Entry 7UZK (electron microscopy, 3.00 A resolution); this record covers chains E and T of the 19 polymer chains in the assembly.

== Chain E ==
Molecule: V-type proton ATPase subunit B, brain isoform
Source organism: Rattus norvegicus
UniProt: P62815 (VATB2_RAT); residues 1-511 here = UniProt positions 1-511
Amino-acid sequence (511 residues; row label = number of the first residue in the row):
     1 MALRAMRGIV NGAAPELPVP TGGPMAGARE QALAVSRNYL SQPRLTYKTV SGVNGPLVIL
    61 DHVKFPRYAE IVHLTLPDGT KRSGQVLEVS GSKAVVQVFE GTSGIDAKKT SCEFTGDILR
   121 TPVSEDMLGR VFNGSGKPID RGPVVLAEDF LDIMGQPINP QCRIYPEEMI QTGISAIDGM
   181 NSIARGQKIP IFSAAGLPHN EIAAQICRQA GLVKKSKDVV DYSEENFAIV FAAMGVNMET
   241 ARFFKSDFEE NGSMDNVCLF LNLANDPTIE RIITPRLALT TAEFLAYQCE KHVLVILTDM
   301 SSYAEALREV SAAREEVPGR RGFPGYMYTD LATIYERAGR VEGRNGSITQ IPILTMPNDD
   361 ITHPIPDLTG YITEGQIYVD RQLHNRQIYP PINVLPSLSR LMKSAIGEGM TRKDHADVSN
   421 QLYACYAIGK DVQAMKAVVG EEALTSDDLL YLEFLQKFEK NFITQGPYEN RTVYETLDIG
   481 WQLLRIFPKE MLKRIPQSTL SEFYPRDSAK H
Unresolved in the structure: 1-37, 217-223, 509-511
Swiss-Prot annotation at these positions:
  - binding site (ATP): Arg400

== Chain T ==
Molecule: Nuclear receptor coactivator 7B
Source organism: Rattus norvegicus
Amino-acid sequence (221 residues; row label = number of the first residue in the row):
     1 MRGRRLPLDI QIFYCARPDQ EPFVKIITVE EAKRRKSTCS YYEEEEEEEE GLPILQSHSA
    61 LLENMHIEQL ARRLPARVQG YPWRLAYSTL EHGTSLKTLY RKSASLDSPV LLVIKDMDNQ
   121 IFGAYATHPF RFSDHYYGTG ETFLYTFSPN FKVFKWSGEN SYFINGDISS LELGGGGGRF
   181 GLWLDADLYH GRSNSCSTFN NDILSKKEDF IVQDLEVWTF E
Unresolved in the structure: 1-51

== How chain E and chain T interact ==
Contacting residue pairs - 23 pairs, chain E then chain T:
  Ser446(E) - Arg101(T)
  Leu449(E) - Arg101(T)
  Leu450(E) - Thr98(T)
  Leu450(E) - Arg101(T)
  Glu453(E) - Ser95(T)  hydrogen bond
  Lys457(E) - Asp187(T)  salt bridge
  Arg485(E) - Gly93(T)
  Arg485(E) - Thr94(T)  hydrogen bond (backbone-backbone)
  Ile486(E) - Gly93(T)
  Ile486(E) - Thr94(T)
  Phe487(E) - Gly93(T)
  Pro488(E) - Glu91(T)
  Pro488(E) - His92(T)
  Pro488(E) - Gly93(T)
  Tyr504(E) - Gly93(T)
  Arg506(E) - Thr89(T)
  Arg506(E) - Thr94(T)  hydrogen bond
  Arg506(E) - Met117(T)
  Arg506(E) - Gln213(T)  hydrogen bond (side chain-backbone)
  Arg506(E) - Asp214(T)  salt bridge
  Asp507(E) - Met117(T)
  Ser508(E) - Met117(T)  hydrogen bond (side chain-backbone)
  Ser508(E) - Asn119(T)
Interface residues without a listed pair, chain E (14 interface residues in all): Glu490
Interface residues without a listed pair, chain T (17 interface residues in all): Leu90, Lys97, Ala186, Val212

== Summary ==
14 residues of chain E and 17 residues of chain T are in contact; the contacts include 5 hydrogen bonds and 2
salt bridges. Polar contacts include Lys457(E)-Asp187(T), Arg506(E)-Asp214(T) and Glu453(E)-Ser95(T). Curated
annotation (UniProt) lists ATP-binding residue Arg400(E) on chain E.
Here chain E is V-type proton ATPase subunit B, brain isoform and chain T is Nuclear receptor coactivator 7B,
both from Rattus norvegicus. Entry 7UZK (Rat Kidney V1 complex lacking subunit H with SidK and NCOA7B, State
1) was determined by electron microscopy.
